PDB entry 9BTJ | electron microscopy, 4.22 A resolution (low resolution: residue-level contacts below are approximate; hydrogen-bond / salt-bridge calls are withheld) | chains B and E of the 8 polymer chains in the assembly

# Chain B (and E)
Molecule: Envelope glycoprotein gp41
Organism: Human immunodeficiency virus 1
Notes: chain E of this document is another copy of the same molecule, construct and numbering; everything in this record applies to it too
Reference sequence: C6G0E7 (C6G0E7_9HIV1); residues 512-664 here correspond to UniProt positions 503-655 (UniProt number = residue number - 9)
Amino-acid sequence (153 residues; row label = number of the first residue in the row):
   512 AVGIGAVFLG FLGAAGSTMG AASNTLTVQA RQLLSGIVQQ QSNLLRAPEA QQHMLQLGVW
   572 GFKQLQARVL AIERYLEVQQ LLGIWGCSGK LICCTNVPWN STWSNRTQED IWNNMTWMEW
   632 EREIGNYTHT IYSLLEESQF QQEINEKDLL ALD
Unresolved in the structure: 512-515, 547-568 (chain E: 512-517, 547-568)
Sequence notes: conflict Asn535 (Ile526 in C6G0E7), Pro559 (Ile550 in C6G0E7), Gly569 (Thr560 in C6G0E7), Phe573 (Ile564 in C6G0E7), Glu588 (Lys579 in C6G0E7), Val589 (Asp580 in C6G0E7), Cys605 (Thr596 in C6G0E7), Thr613 (Ser604 in C6G0E7), Thr618 (Ser609 in C6G0E7), Gly636 (Asp627 in C6G0E7), Phe651 (Ile642 in C6G0E7), Ile655 (Lys646 in C6G0E7)
Disulfide bonds: Cys598-Cys604
Covalently attached groups: N-acetylglucosamine (NAG) linked to Asn611, Asn616, Asn625, Asn637

# Chain B / chain E interface
Pairs across the interface (19; chain B residue first):
  Ser534(B) - Phe651(E)
  Asn535(B) - Phe651(E)
  Thr538(B) - Glu647(E)
  Thr538(B) - Phe651(E)
  Leu544(B) - Gln591(E)
  Leu545(B) - Leu587(E)
  Leu545(B) - Gln591(E)
  Phe573(B) - Phe573(E)
  Leu576(B) - Phe573(E)
  Leu576(B) - Leu576(E)
  Leu576(B) - Val580(E)
  Arg579(B) - Val580(E)
  Arg579(B) - Glu584(E)
  Val580(B) - Val580(E)
  Ile583(B) - Val580(E)
  Ile583(B) - Leu587(E)
  Tyr586(B) - Gln591(E)
  Gly600(B) - Gly594(E)
  Lys601(B) - Glu654(E)
Also at the interface, not in a pair above, chain B (20 interface residues in all): Val518, Phe519, Thr536, Leu537, Ala541, Arg542, Ile603
Also at the interface, not in a pair above, chain E (16 interface residues in all): Ile583, Glu588, Ser644, Glu648, Glu657, Lys658

# Overview
20 residues of chain B and 16 residues of chain E are in contact. N-acetylglucosamine is covalently linked to
Asn611(B), Asn616(B), Asn625(B) and Asn637(B).
Chain B and chain E are both Envelope glycoprotein gp41 (Human immunodeficiency virus 1); the structure,
Rhesus Fab 6561-a.01 in complex with HIV-1 Ce1176.A3 RnS SOSIP Env, was determined by electron microscopy,
deposited together with 9BNK, 9BNM, 9BNP, 9BTH, 9BTI, 9BTL and 9BTV.
